7KWJ - chains A and C of the 3 polymer chains in the assembly; structure by X-ray diffraction, 2.58 A resolution.

== Chain A (and C) ==
Molecule: Spermidine N(1)-acetyltransferase
Source organism: Vibrio cholerae serotype O1 (strain ATCC 39315 / El Tor Inaba N16961)
Notes: EC 2.3.1.57; chain C of this document is another copy of the same molecule, construct and numbering; everything in this record applies to it too
UniProt: Q9KL03 (ATDA_VIBCH); residue numbers follow UniProt; this construct covers 1-173
Amino-acid sequence (173 residues; row label = number of the first residue in the row):
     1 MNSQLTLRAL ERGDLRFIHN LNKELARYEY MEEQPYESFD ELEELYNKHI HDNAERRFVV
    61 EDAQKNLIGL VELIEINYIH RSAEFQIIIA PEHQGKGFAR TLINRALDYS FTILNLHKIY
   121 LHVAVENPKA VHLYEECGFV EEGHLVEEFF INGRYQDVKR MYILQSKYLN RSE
Unresolved in the structure: 1-2, 26-31, 172-173 (chain C: 1-4, 26-32, 172-173)
Sequence notes: engineered mutation K23 (Asn in Q9KL03), E24 (Asn in Q9KL03), L25 (Arg in Q9KL03), A26 (Asn in Q9KL03), R27 (Ile in Q9KL03), Y28 (Met in Q9KL03), E29 (Ser in Q9KL03), M31 (Trp in Q9KL03), E32 (Phe in Q9KL03), Q34 (Glu in Q9KL03)
Curated features (UniProtKB/Swiss-Prot):
  - active site: Y134 (Proton donor)
  - binding site (Mg(2+)): E33, E75
  - binding site (spermidine): E33, E41
  - binding site (spermine): E33, E41, H49 to D52, E84 to Q86
  - binding site (acetyl-CoA): I87 to I89, Q94 to R100, N127 to E136
  - site: E84 (Could be important for selectivity toward long polyamines)
From the paper describing this entry:
  - conformationally variable residues (order/disorder transition): K23 to Q34
  - mutagenesis - N152L (1.2-fold): increased catalytic activity

== Chain A / chain C interface ==
Contacting residue pairs (30):
  R16(A) with E11(C), salt bridge
  K23(A) with R8(C)
  Y36(A) with L7(C); A9(C); F58(C), hydrophobic; Y109(C), hydrophobic; I113(C), hydrophobic
  E37(A) with A9(C)
  S38(A) with A9(C); L10(C), hydrogen bond (side chain-backbone); E11(C); Y46(C), hydrogen bond
  F39(A) with E11(C)
  D40(A) with E11(C); R12(C), salt bridge; Y46(C), hydrogen bond; I50(C)
  E41(A) with I50(C); H51(C)
  E44(A) with I50(C); H51(C), salt bridge
  L45(A) with H51(C)
  F150(A) with F111(C); T112(C); N115(C); Q165(C)
  N152(A) with T112(C), hydrogen bond (backbone-backbone)
  G153(A) with T112(C), hydrogen bond (backbone-backbone); L169(C)
  Y155(A) with N115(C), hydrogen bond
Interface residues without a listed pair, chain A (18 interface residues in all): H19, E32, E33, I151

== In short ==
The interface between chain A and chain C involves 18 residues on one side and 17 on the other; the contacts
include 6 hydrogen bonds and 3 salt bridges. Among the polar pairs are R16(A)-E11(C), D40(A)-R12(C) and
E44(A)-H51(C). The paper reports that N152L of chain A increases catalytic activity; conformational
variability at K23(A).
Chain A and chain C are both Spermidine N(1)-acetyltransferase (Vibrio cholerae serotype O1 (strain ATCC 39315
/ El Tor Inaba N16961)); the structure, Spermidine N-acetyltransferase SpeG K23-Q34 chimera from Vibrio
cholerae and hSSAT, was determined by X-ray diffraction, deposited together with 7KWH, 7KWQ, 7KWX, 7KX2 and
7KX3.
